2VVA - chain X; structure by X-ray diffraction, 1.56 A resolution.

# Chain X
Protein: Carbonic anhydrase 2
Source organism: Homo sapiens
Notes: EC 4.2.1.1
UniProtKB: P00918 (CAH2_HUMAN); the author numbering skips numbers that UniProt does not, so the offset changes along the chain: 1-125 = UniProt 1-125; 127-261 = UniProt 126-260
Amino-acid sequence (260 residues; numbered 1 to 261; 1 number in that range is skipped by the numbering (no residue carries it; nothing is unmodelled there); the number before each row is that of its first residue):
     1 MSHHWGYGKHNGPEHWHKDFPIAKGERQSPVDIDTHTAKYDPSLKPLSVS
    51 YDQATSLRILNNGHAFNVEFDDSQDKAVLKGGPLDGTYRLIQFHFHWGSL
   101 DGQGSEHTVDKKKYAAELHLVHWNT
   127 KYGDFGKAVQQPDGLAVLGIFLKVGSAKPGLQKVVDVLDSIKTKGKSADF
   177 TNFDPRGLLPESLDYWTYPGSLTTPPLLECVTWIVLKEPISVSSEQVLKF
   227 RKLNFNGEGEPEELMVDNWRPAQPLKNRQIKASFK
Not modelled in the structure: 1-2
Metal / ion sites: Zn2+: His94, His96, His119
Residues lining bound ligands:
  - carbon dioxide (CO2), molecule 1: His94, His119, Val121, Val143, Ser197, Leu198, Thr199, Trp209
  - carbon dioxide (CO2), molecule 2: Phe95, His96, Trp97, Ala116, Leu148, Val218, Val223, Phe226
UniProt features mapped onto this chain:
  - active site: His64 (Proton donor/acceptor)
  - binding site (Zn(2+)): His94, His96, His119
  - site: Tyr7 (Fine-tunes the proton-transfer properties of H-64), Asn62 (Fine-tunes the proton-transfer properties of H-64), Asn67 (Fine-tunes the proton-transfer properties of H-64), Gln92 (Involved in the binding of some activators, including histamine and L-histidine)
  - modified residue: Ser2 (N-acetylserine), Ser166 (Phosphoserine), Ser173 (Phosphoserine)
  - binding site (substrate): Thr199, Thr200
Reported in the primary citation:
  - Zn2+ coordination: His94, His96, His119
  - catalytic residues: His64, Thr199 (citing earlier work)
  - binding site for carbon dioxide: Val121, Val143, Leu198, Trp209

# Overview
Ligands of chain X: carbon dioxide. His94, His96 and His119 form the Zn2+ site. From UniProt: active-site
residue His64, 3 Zn2+-binding residues and substrate-binding residues Thr199 and Thr200. The paper reports
catalytic residues His64 and Thr199; a binding site for carbon dioxide at Val121, Val143 and Leu198 among
others.
Chain X is Carbonic anhydrase 2 (Homo sapiens); the structure, Human carbonic anhydrase in complex with CO2,
was determined by X-ray diffraction together with 2VVB from the same study.
